PDB entry 7VFI | electron microscopy, 3.98 A resolution | chains A and C of the 3 polymer chains in the assembly

== Chain A ==
Molecule: ABC-type oligopeptide transporter ABCB9
Source organism: Mus musculus
Notes: EC 7.4.2.6
UniProtKB: Q9JJ59 (ABCB9_MOUSE); numbering as in UniProt (aligned over 1-762)
Chain sequence (762 residues; numbered 1 to 762; the number before each row is that of its first residue):
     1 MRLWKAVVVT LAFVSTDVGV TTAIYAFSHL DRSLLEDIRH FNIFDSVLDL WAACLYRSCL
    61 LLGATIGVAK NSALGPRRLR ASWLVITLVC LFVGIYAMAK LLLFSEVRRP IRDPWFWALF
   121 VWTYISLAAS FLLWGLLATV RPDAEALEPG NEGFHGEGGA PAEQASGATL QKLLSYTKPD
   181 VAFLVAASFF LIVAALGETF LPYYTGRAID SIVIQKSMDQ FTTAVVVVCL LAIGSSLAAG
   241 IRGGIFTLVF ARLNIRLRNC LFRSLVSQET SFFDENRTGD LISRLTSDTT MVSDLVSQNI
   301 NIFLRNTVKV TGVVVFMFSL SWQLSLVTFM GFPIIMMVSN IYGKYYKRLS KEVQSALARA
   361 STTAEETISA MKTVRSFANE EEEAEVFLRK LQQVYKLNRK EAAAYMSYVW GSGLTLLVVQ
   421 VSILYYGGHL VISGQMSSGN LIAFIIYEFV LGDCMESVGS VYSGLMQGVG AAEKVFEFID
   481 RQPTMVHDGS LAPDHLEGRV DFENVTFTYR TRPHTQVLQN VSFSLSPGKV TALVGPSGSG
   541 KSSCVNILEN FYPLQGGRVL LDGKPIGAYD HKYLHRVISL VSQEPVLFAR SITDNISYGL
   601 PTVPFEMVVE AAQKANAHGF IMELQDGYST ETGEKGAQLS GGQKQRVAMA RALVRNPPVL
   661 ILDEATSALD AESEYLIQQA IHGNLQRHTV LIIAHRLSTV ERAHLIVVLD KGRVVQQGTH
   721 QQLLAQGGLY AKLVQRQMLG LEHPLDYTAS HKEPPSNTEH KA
Disordered / not traced: 1-168, 739-762
Curated features (UniProtKB/Swiss-Prot):
  - binding site (ATP): G535 to S542
  - site: D17 (Intramolecular salt bridge with Arg-57. Essential for the release from the ER), D45 (Important for the second trafficking step from the Golgi to the endosomal and lysosomal compartments), D49 (Important for the second trafficking step from the Golgi to the endosomal and lysosomal compartments), R57 (Intramolecular salt bridge with Asp-17. Essential for the release from the ER)
Reported in the primary citation:
  - binding site for Arg-arg-tyr-gln-lys-ser-thr-glu-leu (chain C): Q298, Y405, E456
  - mutagenesis - Y405A (73-fold): decreased binding to Arg-arg-tyr-gln-lys-ser-thr-glu-leu (chain C)
  - mutagenesis - Y405A: decreased catalytic activity
  - binding site for cholesterol hemisuccinate: L201, T205, L416, L424, I445, I446, F449
  - mutagenesis - E664Q: abolished catalytic activity

== Chain C ==
Molecule: Arg-arg-tyr-gln-lys-ser-thr-glu-leu
Source organism: Mus musculus
Chain sequence (9 residues; numbered 116 to 124; the number before each row is that of its first residue):
   116 RRYQKSTEL

== How chain A and chain C interact ==
Contacting residue pairs - 6 pairs, chain A then chain C:
  G243(A) with L124(C)
  T247(A) with L124(C)
  S297(A) with L124(C)
  Q298(A) with E123(C), hydrogen bond (side chain-backbone); L124(C)
  Y405(A) with R116(C), hydrogen bond
Also at the interface, not in a pair above, chain A (10 interface residues in all): R242, I302, R305, E456, S460
Also at the interface, not in a pair above, chain C (5 interface residues in all): K120, T122
From the paper, about this interface:
  - specific contacts: R116(C)-Y405(A) (hydrogen bond), K120(C)-E456(A), E123(C)-Q298(A) (hydrogen bond)

== In short ==
10 residues of chain A face 5 of chain C across their interface; the contacts include 2 hydrogen bonds. Polar
pairs include Q298(A)-E123(C) and Y405(A)-R116(C). The authors report hydrogen bonds between R116(C) and
Y405(A) and E123(C) and Q298(A); a contact between K120(C) and E456(A). The paper reports a binding site for
cholesterol hemisuccinate at L201(A), T205(A) and L416(A) among others; Y405A of chain A reduces binding to
Arg-arg-tyr-gln-lys-ser-thr-glu-leu (chain C).
Here chain A is ABC-type oligopeptide transporter ABCB9 and chain C is Arg-arg-tyr-gln-lys-ser-thr-glu-leu,
both from Mus musculus. Entry 7VFI (Cryo-EM structure of the mouse TAPL (9mer-peptide bound)) was determined
by electron microscopy (same publication as 7V5C and 7V5D).
